PDB entry 6ZY7 | electron microscopy, 4.64 A resolution (low resolution: residue-level contacts below are approximate; hydrogen-bond / salt-bridge calls are withheld) | chains B and A of the 6 polymer chains in the assembly

Chain B (and A):
Molecule: DNA topoisomerase 2-alpha
Organism: Homo sapiens
Notes: EC 5.6.2.2; chain A of this document is another copy of the same molecule, construct and numbering; everything in this record applies to it too
UniProtKB: P11388 (TOP2A_HUMAN); residue numbers follow UniProt; this construct covers 1-1531
Chain sequence (1531 residues; each row starts with the number of its first residue):
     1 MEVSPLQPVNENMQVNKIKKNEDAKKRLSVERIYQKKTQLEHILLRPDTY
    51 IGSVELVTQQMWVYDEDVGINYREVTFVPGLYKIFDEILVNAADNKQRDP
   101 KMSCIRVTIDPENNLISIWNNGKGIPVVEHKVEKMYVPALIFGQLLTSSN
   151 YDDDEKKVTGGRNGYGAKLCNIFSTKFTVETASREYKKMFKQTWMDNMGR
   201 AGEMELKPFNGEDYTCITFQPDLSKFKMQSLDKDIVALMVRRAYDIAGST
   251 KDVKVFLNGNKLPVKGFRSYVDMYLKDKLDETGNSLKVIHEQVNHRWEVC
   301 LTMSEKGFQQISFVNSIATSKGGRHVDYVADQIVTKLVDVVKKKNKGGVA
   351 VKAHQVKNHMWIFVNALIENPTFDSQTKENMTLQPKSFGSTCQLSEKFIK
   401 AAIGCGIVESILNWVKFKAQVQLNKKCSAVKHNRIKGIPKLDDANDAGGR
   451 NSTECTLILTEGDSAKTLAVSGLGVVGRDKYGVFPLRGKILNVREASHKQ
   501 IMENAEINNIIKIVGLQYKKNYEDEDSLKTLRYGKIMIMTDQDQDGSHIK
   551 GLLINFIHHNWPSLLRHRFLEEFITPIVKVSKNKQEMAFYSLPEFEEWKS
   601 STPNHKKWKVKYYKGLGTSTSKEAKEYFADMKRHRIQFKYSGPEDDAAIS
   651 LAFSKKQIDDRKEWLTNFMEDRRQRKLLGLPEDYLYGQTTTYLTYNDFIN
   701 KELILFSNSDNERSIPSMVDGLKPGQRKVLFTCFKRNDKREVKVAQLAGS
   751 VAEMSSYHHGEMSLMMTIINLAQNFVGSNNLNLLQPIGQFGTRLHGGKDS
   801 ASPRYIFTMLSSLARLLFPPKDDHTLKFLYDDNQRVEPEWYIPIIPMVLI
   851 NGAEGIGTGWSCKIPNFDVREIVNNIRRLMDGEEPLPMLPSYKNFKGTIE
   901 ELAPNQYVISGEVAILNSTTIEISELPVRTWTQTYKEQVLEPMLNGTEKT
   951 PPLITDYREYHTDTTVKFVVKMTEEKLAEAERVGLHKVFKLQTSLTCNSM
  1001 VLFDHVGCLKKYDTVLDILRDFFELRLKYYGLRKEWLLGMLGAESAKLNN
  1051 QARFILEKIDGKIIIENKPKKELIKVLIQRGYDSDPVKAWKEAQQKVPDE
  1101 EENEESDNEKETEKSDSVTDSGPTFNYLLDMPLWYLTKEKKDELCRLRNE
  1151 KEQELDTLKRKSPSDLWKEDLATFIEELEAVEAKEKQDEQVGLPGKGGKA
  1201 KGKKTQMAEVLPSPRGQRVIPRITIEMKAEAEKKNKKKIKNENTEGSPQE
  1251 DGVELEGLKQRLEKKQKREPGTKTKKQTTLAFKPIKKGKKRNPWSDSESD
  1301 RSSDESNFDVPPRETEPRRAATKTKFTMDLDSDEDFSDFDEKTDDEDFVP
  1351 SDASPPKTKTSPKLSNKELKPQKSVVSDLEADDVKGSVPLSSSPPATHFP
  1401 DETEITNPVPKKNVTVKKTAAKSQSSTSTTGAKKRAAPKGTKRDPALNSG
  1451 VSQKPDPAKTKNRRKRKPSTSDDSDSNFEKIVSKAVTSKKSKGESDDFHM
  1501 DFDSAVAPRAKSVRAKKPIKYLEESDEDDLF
Unresolved in the structure: 1-28, 346-349, 1098-1120, 1216-1531 (chain A: 1-28, 346-350, 1098-1120, 1216-1531)
UniProt features mapped onto this chain:
  - region: K342 to K344 (Interaction with DNA), K990 to S999 (Interaction with DNA), K1433 to K1439 (Interaction with PLSCR1)
  - motif: I1018 to K1028 (Nuclear export signal)
  - active site: Y805 (O-(5'-phospho-DNA)-tyrosine intermediate)
  - binding site (ATP): N91, N120, S148 to N150, G161 to K168, Q376 to K378
  - binding site (Mg(2+)): E461, D541, D543
  - site: K489 (Interaction with DNA), N492 (Interaction with DNA), R661 (Interaction with DNA), K662 (Interaction with DNA), K723 (Interaction with DNA), Y757 (Interaction with DNA), S763 (Interaction with DNA), R804 (Transition state stabilizer), I856 (Important for DNA bending), W931 (Interaction with DNA)
  - modified residue: M1 (N-acetylmethionine), S4 (Phosphoserine), T282 (Phosphothreonine), S1106 (Phosphoserine), T1205 (Phosphothreonine), S1213 (Phosphoserine), T1244 (Phosphothreonine), S1247 (Phosphoserine), S1295 (Phosphoserine), S1297 (Phosphoserine), S1299 (Phosphoserine), S1302 (Phosphoserine), T1327 (Phosphothreonine), S1332 (Phosphoserine), S1337 (Phosphoserine), T1343 (Phosphothreonine), S1351 (Phosphoserine), S1354 (Phosphoserine), S1374 (Phosphoserine), S1377 (Phosphoserine) and 15 more in UniProt
  - cross-link (Glycyl lysine isopeptide (Lys-Gly)): K17 (interchain with G-Cter in SUMO2), K156 (interchain with G-Cter in SUMO2), K157 (interchain with G-Cter in SUMO2), K261 (interchain with G-Cter in SUMO2), K352 (interchain with G-Cter in SUMO2), K386 (interchain with G-Cter in SUMO2), K397 (interchain with G-Cter in SUMO2), K416 (interchain with G-Cter in SUMO2), K418 (interchain with G-Cter in SUMO2), K425 (interchain with G-Cter in SUMO2), K440 (interchain with G-Cter in SUMO2), K466 (interchain with G-Cter in SUMO2), K480 (interchain with G-Cter in SUMO2), K529 (interchain with G-Cter in SUMO2), K584 (interchain with G-Cter in SUMO2), K599 (interchain with G-Cter in SUMO2), K614 (interchain with G-Cter in SUMO2), K622 (interchain with G-Cter in SUMO2), K625 (interchain with G-Cter in SUMO2), K632 (interchain with G-Cter in SUMO2) and 24 more in UniProt
  - natural variant: R450 (R450Q: In teniposide (VM-26) resistant cells), R487 (R487K: In amsacrine resistant cells)
  - mutagenesis: K342 to K344 (Reduced enzyme activity; abolishes stimulation of ATPase activity upon DNA binding; Strongly reduced enzyme activity; abolishes stimulation of ATPase activity upon DNA binding), E461 (E461A/C: Impairs bending of target DNA. Strongly reduced DNA cleavage), D541 (D541A/C: Impairs bending of target DNA. Strongly reduced DNA cleavage), D543 (D543A/C: Impairs bending of target DNA. Strongly reduced DNA cleavage), D545 (D545A/C: Strongly reduced DNA cleavage), S1469 (S1469A: Abolishes binding to the antibody MPM2)
From the paper describing this entry:
  - conformationally variable residues (domain motion): N433

Chain B / chain A interface:
Residue-residue contacts (207; chain B residue first):
  V30(B) - V128(A)
  V30(B) - V137(A)
  V30(B) - Y186(A)
  E31(B) - E129(A)
  E31(B) - H130(A)
  E31(B) - K131(A)
  I33(B) - S148(A)
  I33(B) - S149(A)
  Y34(B) - I125(A)
  Y34(B) - P126(A)
  Y34(B) - H130(A)
  Y34(B) - V137(A)
  Y34(B) - L140(A)
  Y34(B) - I141(A)
  Y34(B) - S148(A)
  Y34(B) - S149(A)
  Q35(B) - T147(A)
  Q35(B) - S148(A)
  Q35(B) - Y151(A)
  K36(B) - E133(A)
  K36(B) - L140(A)
  K36(B) - Q144(A)
  K36(B) - L146(A)
  K36(B) - T147(A)
  K37(B) - L146(A)
  K37(B) - Y151(A)
  T38(B) - L146(A)
  Q39(B) - L146(A)
  H42(B) - L146(A)
  H42(B) - N163(A)
  L45(B) - Y151(A)
  L45(B) - D153(A)
  R46(B) - N150(A)
  R46(B) - D153(A)
  R46(B) - R162(A)
  D48(B) - T372(A)
  D48(B) - F373(A)
  D48(B) - D374(A)
  T49(B) - N163(A)
  T49(B) - F373(A)
  T49(B) - D374(A)
  Y50(B) - Y165(A)
  S53(B) - T382(A)
  E55(B) - Q384(A)
  E55(B) - K386(A)
  L56(B) - Q384(A)
  V57(B) - R324(A)
  V57(B) - Q384(A)
  I125(B) - Y34(A)
  P126(B) - Y34(A)
  V128(B) - V30(A)
  K131(B) - E31(A)
  E133(B) - K36(A)
  L140(B) - K36(A)
  I141(B) - Y34(A)
  Q144(B) - K36(A)
  L146(B) - K36(A)
  L146(B) - K37(A)
  L146(B) - T38(A)
  L146(B) - Q39(A)
  L146(B) - H42(A)
  T147(B) - Q35(A)
  T147(B) - K36(A)
  S148(B) - Y34(A)
  S148(B) - Q35(A)
  S149(B) - I33(A)
  S149(B) - Y34(A)
  N150(B) - R46(A)
  Y151(B) - Q35(A)
  Y151(B) - K36(A)
  Y151(B) - L45(A)
  D153(B) - R46(A)
  R162(B) - R46(A)
  N163(B) - H42(A)
  N163(B) - R46(A)
  N163(B) - T49(A)
  Y165(B) - H42(A)
  Y165(B) - Y50(A)
  Y186(B) - V30(A)
  T282(B) - K425(A)
  K306(B) - H354(A)
  R324(B) - V57(A)
  H354(B) - E305(A)
  H354(B) - K306(A)
  H354(B) - N358(A)
  T372(B) - D48(A)
  F373(B) - D48(A)
  D374(B) - D48(A)
  D374(B) - T49(A)
  S375(B) - S375(A)
  Q384(B) - S53(A)
  Q384(B) - E55(A)
  Q384(B) - L56(A)
  Q384(B) - V57(A)
  K386(B) - E55(A)
  W414(B) - W414(A)
  F417(B) - F417(A)
  V421(B) - N413(A)
  Q422(B) - T282(A)
  N424(B) - E409(A)
  K425(B) - E409(A)
  R434(B) - L944(A)
  R434(B) - Y957(A)
  S464(B) - A801(A)
  S464(B) - S802(A)
  S464(B) - Y805(A)
  T467(B) - Q789(A)
  T467(B) - D799(A)
  V470(B) - L794(A)
  S471(B) - Q789(A)
  S471(B) - T792(A)
  G474(B) - H961(A)
  R478(B) - E959(A)
  R478(B) - H961(A)
  H498(B) - K343(A)
  M502(B) - K344(A)
  K611(B) - E741(A)
  G617(B) - G788(A)
  G617(B) - Q789(A)
  T618(B) - G788(A)
  T618(B) - Y805(A)
  S619(B) - G788(A)
  S619(B) - Q789(A)
  T620(B) - G788(A)
  T620(B) - Q789(A)
  S621(B) - Q789(A)
  S621(B) - D963(A)
  K622(B) - D1188(A)
  K622(B) - V1191(A)
  K625(B) - D963(A)
  K625(B) - G1192(A)
  E741(B) - K611(A)
  A745(B) - E761(A)
  Q746(B) - G749(A)
  Q746(B) - E753(A)
  G749(B) - Q746(A)
  E753(B) - Q746(A)
  G760(B) - R804(A)
  E761(B) - A745(A)
  G788(B) - G617(A)
  G788(B) - T618(A)
  G788(B) - S619(A)
  G788(B) - T620(A)
  Q789(B) - T467(A)
  Q789(B) - S471(A)
  Q789(B) - G617(A)
  Q789(B) - S619(A)
  Q789(B) - T620(A)
  Q789(B) - S621(A)
  T792(B) - S471(A)
  L794(B) - V470(A)
  D799(B) - T467(A)
  A801(B) - S464(A)
  S802(B) - S464(A)
  R804(B) - G760(A)
  Y805(B) - S464(A)
  Y805(B) - T618(A)
  Y957(B) - R434(A)
  E959(B) - R478(A)
  H961(B) - G474(A)
  H961(B) - R478(A)
  D963(B) - S621(A)
  D963(B) - K625(A)
  F1054(B) - L1133(A)
  I1059(B) - E1066(A)
  I1065(B) - L1136(A)
  I1065(B) - T1137(A)
  E1066(B) - I1059(A)
  E1066(B) - L1136(A)
  N1067(B) - L1136(A)
  N1067(B) - K1138(A)
  K1068(B) - T1137(A)
  K1068(B) - E1139(A)
  P1069(B) - E1139(A)
  K1070(B) - W1134(A)
  N1126(B) - W1134(A)
  L1129(B) - P1132(A)
  L1129(B) - L1133(A)
  L1129(B) - W1134(A)
  D1130(B) - P1132(A)
  D1130(B) - W1134(A)
  M1131(B) - P1132(A)
  M1131(B) - L1133(A)
  P1132(B) - L1129(A)
  P1132(B) - D1130(A)
  P1132(B) - M1131(A)
  P1132(B) - P1132(A)
  L1133(B) - F1054(A)
  L1133(B) - L1129(A)
  L1133(B) - M1131(A)
  L1133(B) - L1133(A)
  W1134(B) - K1070(A)
  W1134(B) - N1126(A)
  W1134(B) - L1129(A)
  W1134(B) - D1130(A)
  L1136(B) - I1065(A)
  L1136(B) - E1066(A)
  L1136(B) - N1067(A)
  T1137(B) - I1065(A)
  T1137(B) - N1067(A)
  T1137(B) - K1068(A)
  K1138(B) - N1067(A)
  E1139(B) - K1068(A)
  E1139(B) - P1069(A)
  D1188(B) - K622(A)
  V1191(B) - K622(A)
  G1192(B) - K625(A)
Other interface residues (no listed pair), chain B (144 interface residues in all): E129, H130, V137, L145, D152, E155, K157, E305, K321, K352, N380, T382, N413, K436, P439, K519, Y612, G615, R736, A752, H758, H759, M765, P786, I787, F807, T962, F1125, L1128, K1141, Q1187
Other interface residues (no listed pair), chain A (143 interface residues in all): L145, E281, G307, K321, N380, K400, Y612, G615, R736, A752, H758, H759, M765, P786, I787, F807, K936, E937, E941, T962, F1125, L1128, K1141, Q1187

Overview:
144 residues of chain B and 143 residues of chain A are in contact. UniProt lists active-site residue Y805(B),
16 ATP-binding residues, 3 Mg2+-binding residues and 8 mutagenesis sites on chain B. The paper reports
conformational variability at N433(B).
Both chains are DNA topoisomerase 2-alpha (Homo sapiens). Entry 6ZY7 (Cryo-EM structure of the entire Human
topoisomerase II alpha in State 1) was determined by electron microscopy, deposited together with 6ZY5, 6ZY6
and 6ZY8.
